PDB entry 8UOX | electron microscopy, 4.60 A resolution (low resolution: residue-level contacts below are approximate; hydrogen-bond / salt-bridge calls are withheld) | chains C1 and CY of the 204 polymer chains in the assembly

# Chain C1 (and CY)
Molecule: Flagellar motor switch protein FliM
Source organism: Salmonella enterica subsp. enterica serovar Typhimurium
Notes: chain CY of this document is another copy of the same molecule, construct and numbering; everything in this record applies to it too
UniProtKB: P26418 (FLIM_SALTY); residue numbers follow UniProt; this construct covers 1-334
Sequence (334 residues; each row starts with the number of its first residue):
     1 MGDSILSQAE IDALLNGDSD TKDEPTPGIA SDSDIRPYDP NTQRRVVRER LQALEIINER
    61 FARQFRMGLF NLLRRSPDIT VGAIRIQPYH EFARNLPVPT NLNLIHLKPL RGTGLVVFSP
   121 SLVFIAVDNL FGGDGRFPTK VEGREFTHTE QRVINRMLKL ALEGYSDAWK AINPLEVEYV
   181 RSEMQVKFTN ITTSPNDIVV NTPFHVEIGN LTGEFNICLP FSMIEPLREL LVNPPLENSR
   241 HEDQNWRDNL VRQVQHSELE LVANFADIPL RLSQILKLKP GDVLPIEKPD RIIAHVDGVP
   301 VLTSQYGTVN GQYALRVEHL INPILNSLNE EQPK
Disordered / not traced: 1-33, 324-334
Swiss-Prot annotation at these positions:
  - mutagenesis: Asn155 (N155E: Altered motor bias with clockwise rotation, partially suppresses a yhjH disruption), Leu160 (L160D: Altered motor bias with clockwise rotation, partially suppresses a yhjH disruption)

# Interface between chain C1 and chain CY
Pairs across the interface (10; chain C1 residue first):
  Gly112(C1) with Asn238(CY)
  Glu145(C1) with Arg63(CY)
  Arg181(C1) with Glu237(CY)
  Phe188(C1) with Ile56(CY); Arg63(CY)
  Thr189(C1) with Glu237(CY)
  Asn190(C1) with Pro234(CY); Glu237(CY)
  Thr192(C1) with Pro235(CY)
  Thr193(C1) with Pro235(CY)
Interface residues without a listed pair, chain C1 (11 interface residues in all): Thr113, Glu183, Lys187
Interface residues without a listed pair, chain CY (8 interface residues in all): Glu59, Arg60

# In short
11 residues of chain C1 and 8 residues of chain CY are in contact. UniProt lists 2 mutagenesis sites on chain
C1.
Both chains are Flagellar motor switch protein FliM (Salmonella enterica subsp. enterica serovar Typhimurium).
Entry 8UOX (Cryo-EM structure of a Counterclockwise locked form of the Salmonella enterica Typhimurium
flagellar C-ring, with C34 ...) was determined by electron microscopy, deposited together with 8UCS, 8UMD,
8UMX and 8UPL.
